Entry 5T78 (X-ray diffraction, 2.20 A resolution); this record covers chains A and B of the 3 polymer chains in the assembly.

# Chain A
Protein: Fab fragment AR20.5 - Light Chain
Source organism: Mus musculus
Notes: fragment: antibody Fab fragment; antibody fragment or engineered binder
Amino-acid sequence (216 residues; row label = number of the first residue in the row):
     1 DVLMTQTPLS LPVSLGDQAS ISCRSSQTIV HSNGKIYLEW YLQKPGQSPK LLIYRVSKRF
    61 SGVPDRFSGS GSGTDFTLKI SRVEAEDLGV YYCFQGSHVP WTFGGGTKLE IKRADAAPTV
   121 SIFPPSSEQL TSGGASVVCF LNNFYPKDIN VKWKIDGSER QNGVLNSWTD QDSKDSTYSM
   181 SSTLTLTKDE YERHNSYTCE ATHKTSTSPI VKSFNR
Disulfides: Cys23-Cys93, Cys139-Cys199

# Chain B
Protein: Fab Fragment - AR20.5 - Heavy chain
Source organism: Mus musculus
Notes: fragment: MUC1 peptide APDTRPAP; antibody fragment or engineered binder
Amino-acid sequence (215 residues; each row starts with the number of its first residue):
     1 EVKLVESGGG LVAPGGSLKL SCAASGFTFS SYPMSWVRQT PEKRLEWVAY INNGGGNPYY
    61 PDTVKGRFTI SRDNAKNTLY LQMSSLKSED TAIYYCIRQY YGFDYWGQGT TLTVSSAKTT
   121 PPSVYPLAPG SAAQTNSMVT LGCLVKGYFP EPVTVTWNSG SLSSGVHTFP AVLQSDLYTL
   181 SSSVTVPSST WPSETVTCNV AHPASSTKVD KKIVP
Unresolved in the structure: 130-135
Disulfides: Cys22-Cys96, Cys143-Cys198
Reported in the primary citation:
  - binding site for 2-acetamido-2-deoxy-beta-D-galactopyranose: Tyr100

# How chain A and chain B interact
Pairs across the interface (70; chain A residue first):
  Glu39(A) with Tyr101(B); Gly102(B); Phe103(B)
  Tyr41(A) with Gly102(B); Phe103(B), hydrogen bond (side chain-backbone); Trp106(B), hydrophobic
  Gln43(A) with Gln39(B), hydrogen bond; Lys43(B); Tyr95(B), hydrogen bond
  Ser48(A) with Tyr95(B); Trp106(B); Gly107(B), hydrogen bond (side chain-backbone); Gln108(B)
  Pro49(A) with Trp106(B)
  Leu51(A) with Gly102(B); Phe103(B); Asp104(B)
  Tyr54(A) with Tyr101(B), hydrophobic
  Phe60(A) with Asp104(B); Tyr105(B)
  Tyr92(A) with Gln39(B), hydrogen bond; Lys43(B), hydrogen bond (side chain-backbone); Leu45(B), hydrophobic
  Phe94(A) with Phe103(B), hydrophobic
  Pro100(A) with Pro61(B), hydrophobic
  Trp101(A) with Trp47(B); Tyr50(B), hydrophobic; Gln99(B)
  Phe103(A) with Leu45(B); Phe103(B), hydrophobic
  Ser121(A) with Thr140(B)
  Phe123(A) with Leu127(B); Ala128(B); Thr140(B)
  Pro124(A) with Ala128(B); Pro129(B)
  Ser126(A) with Tyr125(B); Pro126(B)
  Glu128(A) with Pro126(B); Lys211(B)
  Gln129(A) with Tyr125(B); Lys146(B)
  Ser132(A) with Tyr125(B)
  Ser136(A) with Leu144(B); Lys146(B)
  Phe140(A) with Leu127(B), hydrophobic; Leu141(B); Phe169(B), hydrophobic; Ser181(B); Ser182(B); Ser183(B)
  Asn142(A) with Thr140(B); His167(B), hydrogen bond; Phe169(B); Ser183(B), hydrogen bond
  Asn143(A) with His167(B)
  Leu165(A) with Val172(B), hydrophobic; Gln174(B)
  Ser167(A) with Phe169(B); Pro170(B), hydrogen bond (side chain-backbone); Val172(B)
  Trp168(A) with Pro170(B)
  Thr169(A) with Thr168(B); Phe169(B); Pro170(B)
  Ser179(A) with His167(B), hydrogen bond; Phe169(B)
  Met180(A) with Phe169(B)
  Ser181(A) with Phe169(B); Ser181(B)
Other interface residues (no listed pair), chain A (35 interface residues in all): Val99, Val138, Thr183, Thr185
Other interface residues (no listed pair), chain B (40 interface residues in all): Ser35, Val37, Glu46, Tyr59, Gly142

# In short
Chain A and chain B form an interface of 35 and 40 residues respectively, with 10 hydrogen bonds. Among the
polar pairs are Tyr41(A)-Phe103(B), Gln43(A)-Gln39(B) and Gln43(A)-Tyr95(B). The paper reports a binding site
for 2-acetamido-2-deoxy-beta-D-galactopyranose at Tyr100(B).
Here chain A is Fab fragment AR20.5 - Light Chain and chain B is Fab Fragment - AR20.5 - Heavy chain, both
from Mus musculus. Entry 5T78 (Crystal structure of therapeutic mAB AR20.5 in complex with MUC1 peptide) was
determined by X-ray diffraction.
